PDB entry 4V4W | electron microscopy, 15.00 A resolution (very low resolution: no residue pairs are listed; an interface is given only as per-side residue counts) | chains B0 and BC of the 52 polymer chains in the assembly

[Chain B0]
Molecule: 23S ribosomal RNA
From: Escherichia coli
Sequence (2740 nucleotides; numbered 16 to 2902; 147 numbers in that range are skipped by the numbering (no residue carries them; nothing is unmodelled there); the number before each row is that of its first residue):
    16 CGUACACGGU GGAUGCCCUG GCAGUCA
    44 AGGCGAUGAA GGACGUGCUA AUCUGCGAUA AGCGUCGGUA AGGUGAUAUG AACCGUU
   102 UAACCGGCGA UUUCCGAAUG GGGAA
   128 CCC
   140 CG
   149 AUCAUU
   161 AUCCA
   172 AAUGAGGCGA ACCGGGGGAA CUGAAACAUC UAAGUACCCC GAGGAAAAGA AAUCAACCGA
   232 GAUUCCCCCA GUAGCGGCGA GCGAACGGGG AGCAGCCC
   271 GAGCCU
   278 AAUCAGUGUG UGUGUU
   295 GUGGAAGCGU CUGGAAAGGC GCGCGAUACA GGGUGACAGC CCCGUACAC
   347 AAUGCACAUG CUGU
   362 AGCUCGAUGA GUAGGGCGGG
   383 C
   385 CGUGGUA
   393 CCUGUCUGAA UAUGGGGGGA CCAUCCUCCA AGGCUAAAUA CUC
   437 UGACUGACCG AUAGUGAACC AGUACCGUGA GGGAAAGGCG AAAAGAACCC CGGCGAGGGG
   497 AGUGAAAAAG AACCUGAAAC CGUGUACGUA CAAGCAGUGG GAGGCACCUU AUGCGUGUUA
   557 UGGCGUGCCU UUUGUAUAAU GGGUCAGCGA CUUAUAUUCU GUAGCAAGGU UAACC
   617 GGGGAGCCGA AGGGAAACCG AGUCUUAAC
   647 GGGCGUUAAG UUGCAGGGUA UAGACCCGAA ACCCGGUGAU CUAGCCAUGG GCAGGUUGAA
   707 GGUUGGGUAA CACUAACUGG AGGACCGAAC CGACUAAUGU UGAAAAAUUA GCGGAUGACU
   767 UGUGGCUGGG GGUGAAAGGC CAAUCAAACC GGGAGAUAGC UGGUUCUCCC CGAAAGCUAU
   827 UUAGGUAGCG CCUCGUGAAU
   848 CAUCUCCGGG GGUAGAGCAC UGUUUCGGCA AGGGGGUC
   891 GACUU
   897 CCAACCCGAU GCAAACUGCG AAUACCGGAG
   928 AUGUUAUCAC GGGAGACACA CGGCGGGUG
   958 UAACGUCCGU CGUGAAGAGG GAAACAACCC AGACCGC
   996 AGCUAAGGUC CCAAAGUCAU GGUUAAGUGG GAAACGAUGU GGGAAGGCCC AGACAGCCAG
  1056 GAUGUUGGCU UAGAAGCAGC CAUCAUUUAA AGAAAGCGUA AUAGCUCACU GGUCGAGUCG
  1116 GCCUGCGCGG AAGAUGUA
  1135 CGGGGCUAAA CCAUGCACCG AAGCUGCGGC AGCGACG
  1173 UUAUGCGUUG UUGGGUAGGG GAGCGUUCUG UA
  1206 GCCUGCGAAG GUGUGCUGUG AGGCAUGCUG GAGGUAUCAG AAGUGCGAAU GCUGACAUAA
  1266 GUAACGAUAA AGCGGGUGAA AAGCCCGCUC GCCGGAAGAC CAAGGGUUCC UGUCCAACGU
  1326 UAAUCGGGGC AGGGUGAGUC GA
  1349 CCCUAAGGCG AGGCCGAAAG GCGUAGUCGA UGGGAAACAG GUUAAUAUUC CUGUACUUGG
  1409 UGUGUGGGUG AUGGAGGGAC GGAGAAGGCU AUGUUAUGCC AAGCUAUGGC UGCUGGUUGG
  1469 UACGCUCAAG GGCGAUCGGG UCAGAAAAUC UACCGGUCAC AUGCCUCAGA CGUAUCGGGA
  1529 GCUUCCUCGG AAGCGAAGUA ACAAA
  1555 GCCCU
  1561 CUUCCAGGAA AAGCUUCUAA ACGUUGAAAC AUGUCAAAUC GUACCCCAAA CCGACACAGG
  1621 UGGUCAGGUA GAGAAUACCA
  1642 GGCGCUUGAG AGAACUCGGG UGAAGGAACU AGGCAAAAUG GUGCCGUAAC UUCGGGAGAA
  1702 GGCACGCUGA U
  1716 UAG
  1728 CUCGC
  1741 CUG
  1746 AUCAGUCGAA GAUACCAGCU GGCUGCAACU GUUUAUUAAA AACACAGCAC UGUGCAAACA
  1806 CGAAAGUGGA CGUAUACGGU GUGACGCCUG CCCGGUGCCG GAAGGUUAA
  1859 UGGGGUU
  1869 GCAA
  1877 AGCUCU
  1887 CGAAGCCCCG GUAAACGGCG GCCGUAACUA UAACGGUCCU AAGGUAGCGA AAUUCCUUGU
  1947 CGGGUAAGUU CCGACCUGCA CGAAUGGCGU AAUGAUGGCC AGGCUGUCUC CACCCGAGAC
  2007 UCAGUGAAAU UGAACUCGCU GUGAAGAUGC AGUGUACCCG CGGCAAGACG GAAAGACCCC
  2067 GUGAACCUUU ACUAUAGCUU GACACUGAAC AUUGAGCCUU GAUGUGUAGG AUAGGUGGGA
  2127 GGCUUUGAAG UGUGGACGCC AGUCUGCAUG GAGCCGGCCU UGAAAUACCA CCCUUUAAUG
  2187 UUUGAUGUUC UAAC
  2207 CCG
  2211 AAUCCGG
  2223 GGACAGUGUC UGGUGGGUAG UUUGACUGGG GCGGUCUCCU CCUAAAGAGU AACGGAGGAG
  2283 CACGAAGGUU GGCUAAUCCU GG
  2310 CAUCAGGAGG UUAGUGCAAU GGCAUAAGCC AGCUUGACUG CGAGCGUGAC GGCGCGAGCA
  2370 GGUGCGAAAG CAGGUCAUAG UGAUCCGGUG GU
  2403 CUGAAUGGAA GGGCCAUCG
  2423 UCAACGGA
  2433 AAAGGUACUC CGGGGAUAAC AGGCUGAUAC CGCCCAAGAG UUCAUAUCGA CGGCGGUGUU
  2493 UGGCACCUCG AUGUCGGCUC AUCACAUCCU GGGGCUGAAG UAGGUCCCAA GGGUAUGGCU
  2553 GUUCGCCAUU UAAAGUGGUA CGCGAGCUGG GUUUAGAACG UCGUGAGACA GUUCGGUCCC
  2613 UAUCUGCCGU GGGCG
  2631 GAGAACUGAG GGGGGCUGCU CCUAGUACGA GAGGACCGGA GUGGACGCAU CACUGGUGUU
  2691 CGGGUUGUCA
  2702 GCCA
  2707 UGGCACUGCC CGGUAGCUAA AUGCGG
  2734 AGAGAUAAGU GCUGAAAGCA UCUAAGCACG AAACUUGCCC CGAGAUGAGU UCUCCC
  2808 GAAGGAACGU UGAAGACGAC GACGUUGAUA GGCCGGGUGU GUAAGCGCAG CAAUGCGUUG
  2868 AGCUAACCGG UACUAAUGAA CCGAGGUCUU GACCA

[Chain BC]
Name: 50S ribosomal protein L4
From: Escherichia coli
UniProtKB: P60723 (RL4_ECOLI); residue numbers follow UniProt; this construct covers 1-198
Amino-acid sequence (198 residues; numbered 1 to 198; the number before each row is that of its first residue):
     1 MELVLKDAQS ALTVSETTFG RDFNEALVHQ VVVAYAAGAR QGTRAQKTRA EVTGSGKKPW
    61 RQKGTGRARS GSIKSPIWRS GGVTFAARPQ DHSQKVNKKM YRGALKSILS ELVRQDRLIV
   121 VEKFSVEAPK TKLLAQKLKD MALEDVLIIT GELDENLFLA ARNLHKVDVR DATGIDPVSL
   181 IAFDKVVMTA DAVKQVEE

[How chain B0 and chain BC interact]
At this resolution (15 A) residue pairs are not listed: 66 residues of chain B0 and 90 of chain BC lie at the interface.

[In short]
Chain B0 and chain BC form an interface of 66 and 90 residues respectively.
Here chain B0 is 23S ribosomal RNA and chain BC is 50S ribosomal protein L4, both from Escherichia coli. Entry
4V4W (Structure of a SecM-stalled E. coli ribosome complex obtained by fitting atomic models for RNA and ...)
was determined by electron microscopy together with 4V4V from the same study.
